3JCP - chains 8 and i of the 47 polymer chains in the assembly; structure by electron microscopy, 4.60 A resolution (low resolution: residue-level contacts below are approximate; hydrogen-bond / salt-bridge calls are withheld).

== Chain 8 ==
Name: Proteasome subunit beta type-6
From: Saccharomyces cerevisiae S288c
Notes: EC 3.4.25.1
UniProtKB: P23724 (PSB6_YEAST); residues 1-241 here = UniProt positions 1-241
Sequence (241 residues; each row starts with the number of its first residue):
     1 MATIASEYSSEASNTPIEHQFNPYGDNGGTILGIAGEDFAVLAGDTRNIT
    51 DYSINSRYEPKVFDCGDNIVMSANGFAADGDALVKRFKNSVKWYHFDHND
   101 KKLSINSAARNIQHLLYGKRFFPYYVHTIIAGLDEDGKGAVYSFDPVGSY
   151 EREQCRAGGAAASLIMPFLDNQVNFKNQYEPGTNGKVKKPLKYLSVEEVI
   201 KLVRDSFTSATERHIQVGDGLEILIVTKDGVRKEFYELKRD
Unresolved in the structure: 1-19

== Chain i ==
Name: Proteasome subunit beta type-2
From: Saccharomyces cerevisiae S288c
Notes: EC 3.4.25.1
UniProtKB: P25043 (PSB2_YEAST); residues 1-261 here = UniProt positions 1-261
Sequence (261 residues; each row starts with the number of its first residue):
     1 MAGLSFDNYQRNNFLAENSHTQPKATSTGTTIVGVKFNNGVVIAADTRST
    51 QGPIVADKNCAKLHRISPKIWCAGAGTAADTEAVTQLIGSNIELHSLYTS
   101 REPRVVSALQMLKQHLFKYQGHIGAYLIVAGVDPTGSHLFSIHAHGSTDV
   151 GYYLSLGSGSLAAMAVLESHWKQDLTKEEAIKLASDAIQAGIWNDLGSGS
   201 NVDVCVMEIGKDAEYLRNYLTPNVREEKQKSYKFPRGTTAVLKESIVNIC
   251 DIQEEQVDITA
Unresolved in the structure: 1-29, 252-261
Curated features (UniProtKB/Swiss-Prot):
  - active site: T30 (Nucleophile)

== How chain 8 and chain i interact ==
Contacting residue pairs - 65 pairs, chain 8 then chain i:
  I49(8) with L196(i)
  D51(8) with L196(i)
  Y52(8) with N194(i); D195(i); L196(i); G197(i)
  I54(8) with W193(i); L196(i)
  R57(8) with W193(i); N194(i)
  L164(8) with I54(i)
  F168(8) with Y232(i)
  N171(8) with F234(i)
  Q172(8) with Y232(i); F234(i)
  N177(8) with T238(i)
  Q178(8) with F234(i); T238(i)
  Y179(8) with G237(i); T238(i); T239(i); A240(i)
  E180(8) with G237(i)
  P181(8) with R236(i); G237(i)
  N184(8) with A240(i); V241(i)
  G185(8) with A240(i)
  E198(8) with K230(i)
  K201(8) with Q229(i); Y232(i)
  L202(8) with Y232(i)
  R204(8) with Q229(i)
  D205(8) with R225(i); K228(i); Q229(i); K230(i); Y232(i)
  T208(8) with R225(i); E226(i)
  S209(8) with R225(i)
  E212(8) with V55(i); K58(i); R225(i)
  R213(8) with I54(i); V55(i); A56(i); D57(i); K58(i)
  H214(8) with P53(i); I54(i); V55(i)
  I215(8) with T50(i); P53(i); V55(i); L196(i)
  K239(8) with N223(i)
  R240(8) with W193(i)
  D241(8) with R48(i); I192(i); W193(i); D195(i); S198(i); S200(i); N223(i)
Interface residues without a listed pair, chain 8 (33 interface residues in all): R47, S53, Q216
Interface residues without a listed pair, chain i (32 interface residues in all): G52, G199

== Overview ==
The interface between chain 8 and chain i involves 33 residues on one side and 32 on the other. Curated
annotation (UniProt) lists active-site residue T30(i) on chain i.
Here chain 8 is Proteasome subunit beta type-6 and chain i is Proteasome subunit beta type-2, both from
Saccharomyces cerevisiae S288c. Entry 3JCP (Structure of yeast 26S proteasome in M2 state derived from Titan
dataset) was determined by electron microscopy together with 3JCO from the same study.
